Entry 7KT2 (X-ray diffraction, 1.50 A resolution); this record covers chains A and D of the 4 polymer chains in the assembly.

== Chain A ==
Molecule: DNA-directed DNA/RNA polymerase mu
Organism: Homo sapiens
Notes: EC 2.7.7.7
UniProtKB: Q9NP87 (DPOLM_HUMAN); residue numbers follow UniProt; this construct covers 127-397, 410-494
Chain sequence (356 residues; row label = number of the first residue in the row; note: 12 numbers in that range are skipped by the numbering (no residue carries them; nothing is unmodelled there)):
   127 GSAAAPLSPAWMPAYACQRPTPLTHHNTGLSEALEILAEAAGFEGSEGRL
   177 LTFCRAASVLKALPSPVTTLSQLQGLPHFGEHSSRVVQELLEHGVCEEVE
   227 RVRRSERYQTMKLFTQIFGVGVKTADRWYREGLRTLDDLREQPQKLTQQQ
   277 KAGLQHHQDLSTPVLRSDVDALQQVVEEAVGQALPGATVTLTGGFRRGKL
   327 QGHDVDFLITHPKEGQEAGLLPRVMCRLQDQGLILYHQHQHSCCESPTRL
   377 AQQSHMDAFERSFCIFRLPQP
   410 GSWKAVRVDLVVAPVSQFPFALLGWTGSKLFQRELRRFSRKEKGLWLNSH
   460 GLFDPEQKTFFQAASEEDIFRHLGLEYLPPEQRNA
Not modelled in the structure: 127-137, 365-384
Construct notes: conflict Ser128 (Pro in Q9NP87), Ala129 (Arg in Q9NP87), Ala130 (Lys in Q9NP87), Ala131 (Gly in Q9NP87), Gly410 (Pro in Q9NP87)
Covalently attached groups: 2,3-dihydroxy-1,4-dithiobutane (DTT) linked to Cys180
Bound ions: Mn2+ site 1: His208 (shared with DG1(D) of chain D); Mn2+ site 2 near His219 (its only coordinating residue here); Na+: Thr241, Ile243, Val246 (shared with 1 residue of chain P); Mn2+ site 3: Asp330, Asp332 (together with 2'-deoxyguanosine-5'-triphosphate) (shared with 1 residue of chain P); Mn2+ site 4: Asp330, Asp332, Asp418 (shared with 2 residues of chain P); Mn2+ site 5 near Glu386 (its only coordinating residue here)
Small-molecule neighbours: 2'-deoxyguanosine-5'-triphosphate (DGT): Gln242, His283, Leu286, Ser287, Gly319, Gly320, Arg323, Lys325, Gly328, His329, Asp330, Asp332
Swiss-Prot annotation at these positions:
  - region: Arg323 to Asp332 (Involved in ssDNA binding)
  - binding site (Mg(2+)): Asp330, Asp332, Asp418
  - site: Gly433 (Responsible for the low discrimination between dNTP and rNTP)
What the authors report for this chain:
  - mutagenesis - K438D (37- and 23-fold): decreased catalytic activity on 2'-deoxyguanosine-5'-triphosphate
  - mutagenesis - K438D: unchanged catalytic activity on presence of Mn2+
  - mutagenesis - R445A: increased catalytic activity on dGTP misinsertion
  - mutagenesis - K438D: decreased catalytic activity on Mg2+-dependent dGTP:At
  - mutagenesis - K438D (23-fold): decreased catalytic activity on :Ct insertion

== Chain D ==
Molecule: 4-nt DNA strand
Sequence (4 nucleotides; row label = number of the first residue in the row):
     1 GCCG
Bound ions: Mn2+ site 1: DG1 (shared with His208(A) of chain A)

== Interface between chain A and chain D ==
Pairs across the interface (14):
  Ala140(A) with DG4(D), phosphate contact
  Gly174(A) with DG1(D), hydrogen bond to the base
  Arg175(A) with DG1(D), salt bridge to the phosphate
  Thr178(A) with DG1(D), hydrogen bond to the base; DC2(D), sugar contact
  Phe179(A) with DG1(D), sugar contact
  Pro203(A) with DC3(D), phosphate contact
  His204(A) with DC2(D), sugar contact; DC3(D), hydrogen bond to the phosphate
  Gly206(A) with DC2(D), hydrogen bond to the phosphate
  Glu207(A) with DC2(D), hydrogen bond to the phosphate
  His208(A) with DG1(D), salt bridge to the phosphate; DC2(D), hydrogen bond to the phosphate
  Ser209(A) with DC2(D), hydrogen bond to the phosphate
Also at the interface, not in a pair above, chain A (14 interface residues in all): Arg181, Leu202, Phe205

== Summary ==
14 residues of chain A face 4 of chain D across their interface, with 7 hydrogen bonds and 2 salt bridges.
Polar contacts include Gly174(A)-DG1(D), Thr178(A)-DG1(D) and His204(A)-DC3(D). Chain A binds
2'-deoxyguanosine-5'-triphosphate. From the paper: K438D of chain A reduces catalytic activity on
2'-deoxyguanosine-5'-triphosphate; R445A of chain A increases catalytic activity on dGTP misinsertion.
Chain A is DNA-directed DNA/RNA polymerase mu (Homo sapiens) and chain D is a 4-nt DNA strand; the structure,
DNA Polymerase Mu, dGTP:At Product State Ternary Complex, 50 mM Mn2+ (225min), was determined by X-ray
diffraction together with 7KSS, 7KST, 7KSU, 7KSV, 7KSW, 7KSX and 25 further entries from the same study.
